8YHD - chains D and M of the 15 polymer chains in the assembly; structure by electron microscopy, 2.93 A resolution.

Chain D:
Molecule: a protein
Amino-acid sequence (200 residues; each row starts with the number of its first residue):
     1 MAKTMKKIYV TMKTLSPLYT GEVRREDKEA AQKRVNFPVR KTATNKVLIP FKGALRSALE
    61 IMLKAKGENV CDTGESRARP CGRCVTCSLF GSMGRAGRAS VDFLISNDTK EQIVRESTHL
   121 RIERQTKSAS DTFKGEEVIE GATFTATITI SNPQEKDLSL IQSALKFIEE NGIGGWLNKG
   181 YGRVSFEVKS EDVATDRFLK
Not modelled in the structure: 1
Bound ions: Zn2+: Cys71, Cys81, Cys84, Cys87

Chain M:
Molecule: 66-nt RNA strand
Sequence (66 nucleotides; numbered -10 to 56; 1 number in that range is skipped by the numbering (no residue carries it; nothing is unmodelled there); the number before each row is that of its first residue; numbers below 1 keep their minus sign (G-10 is residue -10)):
   -10 GGUUAAAACU
     1 CUUCUCAUGC UGGAUUCGAA AUUAGGUGCG CUUCGCGUUU AAGUCCCAUA UGGUGG
Not modelled in the structure: -10, 45-56

How chain D and chain M interact:
Contacting residue pairs - 56 pairs, chain D then chain M:
  Tyr19(D) - A19(M)  phosphate contact
  Thr20(D) - A19(M)  phosphate contact
  Gly21(D) - G18(M)  sugar contact
  Gly21(D) - A19(M)  hydrogen bond to the phosphate
  Glu22(D) - G18(M)  base contact
  Val23(D) - G18(M)  sugar contact
  Phe37(D) - A20(M)  base contact
  Phe37(D) - A21(M)  base contact
  Phe37(D) - U22(M)  base contact
  Arg40(D) - G18(M)  salt bridge to the phosphate
  Pro50(D) - C17(M)  phosphate contact
  Pro50(D) - G18(M)  phosphate contact
  Lys52(D) - U15(M)  salt bridge to the phosphate
  Lys52(D) - U16(M)  salt bridge to the phosphate
  Gly53(D) - C17(M)  sugar contact
  Arg56(D) - U15(M)  hydrogen bond to the phosphate
  Arg56(D) - U16(M)  salt bridge to the phosphate
  Ser57(D) - C17(M)  hydrogen bond to the base
  Thr73(D) - U15(M)  sugar contact
  Thr73(D) - U16(M)  sugar contact
  Pro80(D) - U15(M)  sugar contact
  Phe90(D) - U15(M)  phosphate contact
  Phe90(D) - U16(M)  phosphate contact
  Gly91(D) - U15(M)  phosphate contact
  Ser92(D) - A14(M)  hydrogen bond to the sugar
  Ser92(D) - U15(M)  sugar contact
  Met93(D) - A14(M)  base contact
  Met93(D) - U15(M)  base contact
  Gly94(D) - A14(M)  sugar contact
  Arg95(D) - A14(M)  sugar contact
  Ala96(D) - A14(M)  phosphate contact
  Gly97(D) - U15(M)  hydrogen bond to the phosphate
  Thr118(D) - A24(M)  base contact
  His119(D) - A24(M)  phosphate contact
  Leu120(D) - U22(M)  hydrogen bond to the sugar
  Leu120(D) - U23(M)  phosphate contact
  Leu120(D) - A24(M)  hydrogen bond to the phosphate
  Leu120(D) - G25(M)  base contact
  Arg121(D) - U22(M)  hydrogen bond to the base
  Arg121(D) - U23(M)  phosphate contact
  Ile122(D) - U23(M)  hydrogen bond to the phosphate
  Ile122(D) - G25(M)  sugar contact
  Arg124(D) - U23(M)  salt bridge to the phosphate
  Lys127(D) - U23(M)  base contact
  Lys127(D) - G25(M)  hydrogen bond to the sugar
  Lys127(D) - G26(M)  sugar contact
  Ala129(D) - G25(M)  base contact
  Asp131(D) - U22(M)  base contact
  Phe133(D) - U22(M)  base contact
  Ile173(D) - C17(M)  base contact
  Gly175(D) - A19(M)  hydrogen bond to the phosphate
  Gly175(D) - A20(M)  phosphate contact
  Trp176(D) - A20(M)  phosphate contact
  Leu177(D) - A20(M)  phosphate contact
  Asn178(D) - A21(M)  phosphate contact
  Lys179(D) - U22(M)  phosphate contact
Interface residues without a listed pair, chain D (42 interface residues in all): Lys28, Ala54, Ser128, Gly174

Overview:
42 residues of chain D and 13 residues of chain M are in contact, with 11 hydrogen bonds and 5 salt bridges.
Polar pairs include Ser57(D)-C17(M), Arg121(D)-U22(M) and Ser92(D)-A14(M). Cys71(D), Cys81(D), Cys84(D) and
Cys87(D) form the Zn2+ site.
Here chain D is a protein and chain M is a 66-nt RNA strand. Entry 8YHD (Cryo-EM structure of CTR-bound type
VII CRISPR-Cas complex at post-state I) was determined by electron microscopy (same publication as 8YHE, 8Z4J,
8Z4L, 8Z99, 8Z9C and 8Z9E).
